Entry 6TS6 (X-ray diffraction, 1.33 A resolution); this record covers chain A.

# Chain A
Molecule: Coagulation factor XI
Organism: Homo sapiens
Notes: EC 3.4.21.27
UniProtKB: P03951 (FA11_HUMAN); the construct lacks a stretch of the UniProt sequence and is renumbered around it, so the offset changes along the chain: 16-37 = UniProt 388-409; 38-48 = UniProt 414-424; 51-59 = UniProt 425-433; 60-81 = UniProt 437-458; 8 more segments
Amino-acid sequence (238 residues; row label = number of the first residue in the row; note: 10 numbers in that range are skipped by the numbering (no residue carries them; nothing is unmodelled there); a row labelled like 37A-37D holds insertion residues (37A, then the next letters in order)):
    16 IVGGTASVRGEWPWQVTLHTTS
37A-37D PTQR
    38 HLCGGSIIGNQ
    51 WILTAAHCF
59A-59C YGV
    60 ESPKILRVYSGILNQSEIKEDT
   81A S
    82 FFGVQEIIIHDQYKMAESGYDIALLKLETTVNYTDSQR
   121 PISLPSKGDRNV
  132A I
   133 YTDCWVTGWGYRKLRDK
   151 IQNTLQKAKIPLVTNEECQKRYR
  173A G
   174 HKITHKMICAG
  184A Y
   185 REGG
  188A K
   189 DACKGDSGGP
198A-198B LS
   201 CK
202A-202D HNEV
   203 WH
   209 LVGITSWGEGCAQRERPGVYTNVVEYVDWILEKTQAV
Not modelled in the structure: 244-245
Disulfides: Cys40-Cys58, Cys136-Cys201, Cys168-Cys182, Cys191-Cys219
Differences from the reference sequence: engineered mutation Ser123 (Cys500 in P03951)
Ligand contacts: NW5 (2-[2-[[3-[(3S)-3-azanyl-2,3-dihydro-1-benzofuran-5-yl]-5-(2-cyanopropan-2-yl)phenyl]methoxy]phenyl]ethanoic acid): Leu39, Cys40, His57, Cys58, Tyr143, Leu146, Asp189, Ala190, Cys191, Lys192, Gly193, Asp194, Ser195, Thr213, Trp215, Gly216, Gly218, Cys219, Gly226
Swiss-Prot annotation at these positions:
  - active site (Charge relay system): His57, Asp102, Ser195
  - binding site (heparin): Lys170 to Arg173
  - glycosylation (N-linked (GlcNAc...) asparagine): Asn73 (complex), Asn113 (complex)

# Overview
Chain A binds compound NW5. From UniProt: 3 active-site residues and 4 heparin-binding residues.
Chain A is Coagulation factor XI (Homo sapiens); the structure, Coagulation factor XI protease domain in
complex with active site inhibitor, was determined by X-ray diffraction, deposited together with 6T7P, 6TS4,
6TS5, 6TS7 and 6USY.
